Entry 5HEK (X-ray diffraction, 3.00 A resolution); this record covers chains A and C of the 4 polymer chains in the assembly.

[Chain A (and C)]
Protein: Adenine specific DNA methyltransferase (DpnA)
From: Helicobacter pylori (strain ATCC 700392 / 26695)
Notes: chain C of this document is another copy of the same molecule, construct and numbering; everything in this record applies to it too
UniProtKB: O24891 (O24891_HELPY); residues 1-232 here = UniProt positions 1-232
Amino-acid sequence (240 residues; each row starts with the number of its first residue):
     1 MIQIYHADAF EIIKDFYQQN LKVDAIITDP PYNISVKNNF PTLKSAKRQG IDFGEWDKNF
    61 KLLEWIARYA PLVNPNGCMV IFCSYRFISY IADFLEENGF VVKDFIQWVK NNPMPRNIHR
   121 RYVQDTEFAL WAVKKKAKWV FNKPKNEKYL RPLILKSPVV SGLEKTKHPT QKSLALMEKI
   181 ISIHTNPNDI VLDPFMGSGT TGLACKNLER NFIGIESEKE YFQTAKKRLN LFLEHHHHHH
Not modelled in the structure: 34-57, 160-170, 233-240 (chain C: 32-61, 114, 157-171, 232-240)
Construct notes: expression tag (233-240)
From the paper describing this entry:
  - self-association interface (contacts with another copy of this molecule): Arg86, Glu96
  - mutagenesis - P41S: decreased catalytic activity on 5'-GGAG-3'
  - mutagenesis - P41S: unchanged catalytic activity on 5'-GAGG-3' or 5'-GAAG-3'
  - mutagenesis - N111T, M196A, G199A: unchanged catalytic activity
  - specificity-determining residues: Pro41
  - catalytic residues: Asp29 (proposed by the authors, not directly observed)
  - mutagenesis - D29A, E216A: abolished catalytic activity
  - mutagenesis - F195A: decreased expression

[How chain A and chain C interact]
Contacting residue pairs (96; chain A residue first):
  Tyr85(A) - Ser89(C)  hydrogen bond (backbone-side chain)
  Tyr85(A) - Val102(C)
  Tyr85(A) - Asp104(C)
  Tyr85(A) - Phe105(C)  hydrophobic
  Tyr85(A) - Leu130(C)  hydrophobic
  Arg86(A) - Ser89(C)
  Arg86(A) - Ala92(C)
  Arg86(A) - Asp93(C)  salt bridge
  Arg86(A) - Glu96(C)  salt bridge
  Phe87(A) - Ser89(C)  hydrogen bond (backbone-side chain)
  Ile88(A) - Tyr85(C)
  Ile88(A) - Ile88(C)  hydrophobic
  Ile88(A) - Ser89(C)  hydrogen bond (backbone-side chain)
  Ser89(A) - Tyr85(C)  hydrogen bond (side chain-backbone)
  Ser89(A) - Arg86(C)  hydrogen bond (side chain-backbone)
  Ser89(A) - Phe87(C)  hydrogen bond (side chain-backbone)
  Ser89(A) - Ile88(C)
  Ser89(A) - Ser89(C)  hydrogen bond (side chain-backbone)
  Ser89(A) - Tyr90(C)  hydrogen bond (backbone-side chain)
  Tyr90(A) - Ser89(C)
  Tyr90(A) - Tyr90(C)  hydrophobic
  Tyr90(A) - Asp93(C)  hydrogen bond
  Ala92(A) - Arg86(C)
  Asp93(A) - Arg86(C)  salt bridge
  Asp93(A) - Tyr90(C)  hydrogen bond
  Glu96(A) - Arg86(C)  salt bridge
  Val102(A) - Tyr85(C)
  Val102(A) - Arg86(C)
  Lys103(A) - Arg121(C)  hydrogen bond (backbone-side chain)
  Asp104(A) - Tyr85(C)
  Asp104(A) - Tyr122(C)
  Asp104(A) - Gln124(C)
  Phe105(A) - Tyr85(C)  hydrophobic
  Phe105(A) - Phe128(C)  hydrophobic
  Ile106(A) - Tyr122(C)
  Gln107(A) - Gln107(C)
  Gln107(A) - Thr126(C)
  Val109(A) - Arg151(C)
  Asn111(A) - Tyr149(C)
  Ile118(A) - Phe141(C)
  Ile118(A) - Lys143(C)
  Ile118(A) - Glu147(C)
  Ile118(A) - Lys148(C)
  His119(A) - Phe141(C)
  Arg120(A) - Trp131(C)
  Arg120(A) - Lys138(C)
  Arg120(A) - Trp139(C)  hydrogen bond (backbone-side chain)
  Arg120(A) - Val140(C)  hydrogen bond (side chain-backbone)
  Arg120(A) - Phe141(C)
  Arg121(A) - Lys103(C)  hydrogen bond (side chain-backbone)
  Arg121(A) - Phe141(C)
  Tyr122(A) - Asp104(C)
  Tyr122(A) - Ile106(C)  hydrophobic
  Tyr122(A) - Trp131(C)  hydrophobic
  Tyr122(A) - Phe141(C)
  Tyr122(A) - Tyr149(C)
  Tyr122(A) - Ile183(C)
  Tyr122(A) - His184(C)  hydrogen bond
  Val123(A) - Lys148(C)
  Val123(A) - Tyr149(C)
  Val123(A) - Leu150(C)
  Gln124(A) - Asp104(C)
  Asp125(A) - Tyr149(C)
  Asp125(A) - Leu150(C)
  Thr126(A) - Gln107(C)
  Thr126(A) - Leu150(C)
  Phe128(A) - Phe105(C)  hydrophobic
  Phe128(A) - Gln107(C)
  Phe128(A) - Phe128(C)  hydrophobic
  Leu130(A) - Tyr85(C)  hydrophobic
  Trp131(A) - Arg120(C)
  Trp131(A) - Tyr122(C)  hydrophobic
  Lys138(A) - Arg120(C)
  Trp139(A) - Arg120(C)  hydrogen bond (side chain-backbone)
  Val140(A) - Arg120(C)
  Phe141(A) - Ile118(C)
  Phe141(A) - His119(C)
  Phe141(A) - Arg120(C)
  Phe141(A) - Arg121(C)
  Phe141(A) - Tyr122(C)
  Lys143(A) - Ile118(C)
  Lys143(A) - His119(C)
  Glu147(A) - Ile118(C)
  Lys148(A) - Tyr122(C)
  Lys148(A) - Val123(C)
  Tyr149(A) - Lys110(C)
  Tyr149(A) - Asn111(C)  hydrogen bond (side chain-backbone)
  Tyr149(A) - Tyr122(C)
  Tyr149(A) - Val123(C)  hydrophobic
  Tyr149(A) - Asp125(C)
  Leu150(A) - Tyr122(C)  hydrophobic
  Leu150(A) - Val123(C)
  Leu150(A) - Asp125(C)
  Leu150(A) - Thr126(C)
  Ile183(A) - Tyr122(C)
  His184(A) - Tyr122(C)  hydrogen bond
Other interface residues (no listed pair), chain A (43 interface residues in all): Lys110, Pro113, Arg151
Other interface residues (no listed pair), chain C (42 interface residues in all): Val109

[Overview]
The interface between chain A and chain C involves 43 residues on one side and 42 on the other, with 18
hydrogen bonds and 4 salt bridges. Among the polar pairs are Arg86(A)-Asp93(C), Arg86(A)-Glu96(C) and
Tyr85(A)-Ser89(C). The paper reports the catalytic residue Asp29(A); D29A and E216A of chain A abolish
catalytic activity; 7 substitutions were tested in all.
Both chains are Adenine specific DNA methyltransferase (DpnA) (Helicobacter pylori (strain ATCC 700392 /
26695)). Entry 5HEK (crystal structure of M1.HpyAVI) was determined by X-ray diffraction together with 5HFJ
from the same study.
